Entry 7D78 (X-ray diffraction, 1.97 A resolution); this record covers chains D and A.

Chain D (and A):
Protein: DltD domain-containing protein
Source organism: Beauveria bassiana (strain ARSEF 2860)
Notes: chain A of this document is another copy of the same molecule, construct and numbering; everything in this record applies to it too
UniProtKB: J4WAT9 (J4WAT9_BEAB2); residues 1-302 here correspond to UniProt positions 17-318 (UniProt number = residue number + 16)
Amino-acid sequence (322 residues; numbered -19 to 302; the number before each row is that of its first residue; numbers below 1 keep their minus sign (Met-19 is residue -19)):
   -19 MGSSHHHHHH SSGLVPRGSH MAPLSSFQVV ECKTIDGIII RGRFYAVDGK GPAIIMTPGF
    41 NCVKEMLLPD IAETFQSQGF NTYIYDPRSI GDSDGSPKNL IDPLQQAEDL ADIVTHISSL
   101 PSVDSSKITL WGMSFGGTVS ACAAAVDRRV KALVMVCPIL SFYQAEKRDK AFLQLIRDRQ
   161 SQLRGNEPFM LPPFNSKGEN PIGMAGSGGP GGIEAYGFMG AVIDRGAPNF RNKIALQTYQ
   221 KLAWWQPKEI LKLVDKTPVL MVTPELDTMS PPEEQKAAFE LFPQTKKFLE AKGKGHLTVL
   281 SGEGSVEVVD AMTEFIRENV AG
Disordered / not traced: -19 to 5 (chain A: -19 to 5, 301-302)
Sequence notes: initiating methionine (-19); expression tag (-18 to 0)
Bound ions: Na+ near Glu146 (its only coordinating residue here)
From the paper describing this entry:
  - catalytic residues: Ser114, Asp247, His276 (by similarity / conservation)
  - mutagenesis - S114C, S114T: decreased catalytic activity on 4a
  - mutagenesis - S114A: abolished expression

How chain D and chain A interact:
Contacting residue pairs (63; chain D residue first):
  Lys13(D) - Leu163(A)
  Thr14(D) - Leu163(A)
  Ile15(D) - Arg159(A)
  Ile15(D) - Gln162(A)
  Ile15(D) - Leu163(A)
  Leu84(D) - Trp224(A)  hydrophobic
  Ala87(D) - Trp224(A)  hydrophobic
  Glu88(D) - Arg159(A)  salt bridge
  Glu88(D) - Gln220(A)
  Glu88(D) - Lys221(A)  salt bridge
  Glu88(D) - Trp224(A)  hydrogen bond
  Ala91(D) - Ile156(A)  hydrophobic
  Ala91(D) - Arg159(A)
  Asp92(D) - Arg159(A)  salt bridge
  Asp92(D) - Leu163(A)
  Thr95(D) - Gln160(A)
  Thr95(D) - Leu163(A)
  Cys122(D) - Trp224(A)
  Ala125(D) - Phe152(A)
  Val126(D) - Phe152(A)
  Val126(D) - Ile156(A)
  Arg128(D) - Leu153(A)
  Arg128(D) - Arg157(A)
  Arg129(D) - Ile156(A)
  Arg129(D) - Gln160(A)
  Arg148(D) - Leu233(A)  hydrogen bond (side chain-backbone)
  Arg148(D) - Asp235(A)  salt bridge
  Arg148(D) - Lys236(A)
  Asp149(D) - Lys236(A)  salt bridge
  Phe152(D) - Ala125(A)
  Phe152(D) - Val126(A)
  Leu153(D) - Arg128(A)
  Ile156(D) - Ala91(A)  hydrophobic
  Ile156(D) - Val126(A)
  Ile156(D) - Asp127(A)
  Ile156(D) - Arg129(A)
  Arg157(D) - Arg128(A)
  Arg159(D) - Ile15(A)
  Arg159(D) - Glu88(A)  salt bridge
  Arg159(D) - Ala91(A)
  Arg159(D) - Asp92(A)  salt bridge
  Gln160(D) - Thr95(A)
  Gln160(D) - Arg129(A)
  Gln162(D) - Ile15(A)
  Leu163(D) - Lys13(A)
  Leu163(D) - Thr14(A)
  Leu163(D) - Ile15(A)
  Leu163(D) - Asp92(A)
  Leu163(D) - Thr95(A)
  Gln220(D) - Glu88(A)
  Gln220(D) - Val126(A)
  Lys221(D) - Glu88(A)  salt bridge
  Trp224(D) - Leu84(A)  hydrophobic
  Trp224(D) - Glu88(A)  hydrogen bond
  Trp224(D) - Cys122(A)
  Trp224(D) - Ile230(A)  hydrophobic
  Gln226(D) - Gln226(A)
  Gln226(D) - Glu229(A)
  Glu229(D) - Gln226(A)
  Glu229(D) - Glu229(A)
  Ile230(D) - Trp224(A)  hydrophobic
  Leu233(D) - Arg148(A)
  Lys236(D) - Asp149(A)  salt bridge
Interface residues without a listed pair, chain D (35 interface residues in all): Gln85, Asp127, Ala223
Interface residues without a listed pair, chain A (35 interface residues in all): Ala87, Ala223

In short:
The chain D/chain A interface involves 35 residues from each chain, with 3 hydrogen bonds and 9 salt bridges.
Polar pairs include Glu88(D)-Arg159(A), Glu88(D)-Lys221(A) and Asp92(D)-Arg159(A). From the paper: catalytic
residues Ser114(D), Asp247(D) and His276(D); S114C and S114T of chain D reduce catalytic activity on 4a.
Chain D and chain A are both DltD domain-containing protein (Beauveria bassiana (strain ARSEF 2860)); the
structure, The structure of thioesterase DcsB, was determined by X-ray diffraction together with 7D79 from the
same study.
